6B45 - chains L and M of the 10 polymer chains in the assembly; structure by electron microscopy, 3.50 A resolution.

== Chain L ==
Name: CRISPR-associated endonuclease Cas6/Csy4
From: Pseudomonas aeruginosa (strain UCBPP-PA14)
Notes: EC 3.1.-.-
UniProt: Q02MM2 (CAS6_PSEAB); residue numbers follow UniProt; this construct covers 1-187
Amino-acid sequence (189 residues; row label = number of the first residue in the row; numbers below 1 keep their minus sign (Met-1 is residue -1)):
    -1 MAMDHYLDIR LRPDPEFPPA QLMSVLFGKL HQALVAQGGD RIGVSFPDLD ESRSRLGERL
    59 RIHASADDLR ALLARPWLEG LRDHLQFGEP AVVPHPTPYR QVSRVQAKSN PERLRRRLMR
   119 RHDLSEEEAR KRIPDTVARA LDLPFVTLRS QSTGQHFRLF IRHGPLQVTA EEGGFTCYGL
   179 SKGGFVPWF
Sequence notes: initiating methionine (-1); expression tag (0)
Swiss-Prot annotation at these positions:
  - active site: His29 (Proton acceptor)
  - site: Ser148 (Substrate binding)
  - mutagenesis: His29 (H29A: No pre-crRNA cleavage, still binds crRNA. Does not support formation of the Csy ribonucleoprotein complex; H29D: Cleaves pre-crRNA 910-fold slower; H29K: Cleaves pre-crRNA 130-fold slower), Glu49 (E49A: No biofilm formation upon phage infection, no crRNA formed; E49K: Restores biofilm formation upon phage infection, crRNA forms), Arg102 (R102A: Loss of pre-crRNA cleavage, still binds crRNA), Gln104 (Q104A: No loss of pre-crRNA cleavage, still binds crRNA), Ser148 (S148A: Cleaves pre-crRNA 8300-fold slower; S148C: No pre-crRNA cleavage, still binds crRNA), Ser150 (S150A: Cleaves pre-crRNA 350-fold slower), Thr151 (T151A: Cleaves pre-crRNA 380-fold slower), Phe155 (F155A: Very little pre-crRNA cleavage, still binds crRNA), Tyr176 (Y176A: Cleaves pre-crRNA 130-fold slower; Y176F: Cleaves pre-crRNA 13-fold slower)

== Chain M ==
Molecule: Pseudomonas aeruginosa strain SMC4485 CRISPR repeat sequence
From: Pseudomonas aeruginosa
Sequence (60 nucleotides; each row starts with the number of its first residue):
     1 CUAAGAAAUU CACGGCGGGC UUGAUGUCCG CGUCUACCUG GUUCACUGCC GUGUAGGCAG

== How chain L and chain M interact ==
Contacting residue pairs (29):
  Pro13(L) - C38(M)  hydrogen bond to the base
  Glu14(L) - C38(M)  base contact
  Glu14(L) - G40(M)  base contact
  Phe15(L) - G40(M)  hydrogen bond to the base
  Pro16(L) - G40(M)  hydrogen bond to the base
  Gln19(L) - G40(M)  base contact
  Leu20(L) - G40(M)  base contact
  Gln104(L) - A55(M)  phosphate contact
  Ala105(L) - A55(M)  phosphate contact
  Lys106(L) - U54(M)  sugar contact
  Glu110(L) - G48(M)  sugar contact
  Glu110(L) - C49(M)  phosphate contact
  Arg111(L) - C49(M)  sugar contact
  Arg114(L) - C49(M)  phosphate contact
  Arg115(L) - C49(M)  sugar contact
  Arg115(L) - C50(M)  phosphate contact
  Arg130(L) - G53(M)  sugar contact
  Val135(L) - U54(M)  hydrogen bond to the base
  Ala138(L) - A45(M)  base contact
  Ala138(L) - C46(M)  phosphate contact
  Leu139(L) - A45(M)  hydrogen bond to the sugar
  Ser148(L) - G60(M)  sugar contact
  Ser150(L) - U47(M)  hydrogen bond to the sugar
  Gln153(L) - U42(M)  phosphate contact
  His154(L) - U42(M)  sugar contact
  Phe155(L) - C46(M)  base contact
  Arg156(L) - A45(M)  sugar contact
  Arg156(L) - C46(M)  hydrogen bond to the base
  Arg156(L) - G60(M)  base contact
Other interface residues (no listed pair), chain L (26 interface residues in all): Ala136, Asp140, Thr151
Other interface residues (no listed pair), chain M (14 interface residues in all): U43

== Overview ==
26 residues of chain L and 14 residues of chain M are in contact; the contacts include 7 hydrogen bonds. Polar
contacts include Pro13(L)-C38(M), Phe15(L)-G40(M) and Pro16(L)-G40(M). UniProt lists active-site residue
His29(L) and 9 mutagenesis sites on chain L.
Chain L is CRISPR-associated endonuclease Cas6/Csy4 (Pseudomonas aeruginosa (strain UCBPP-PA14)) and chain M
is Pseudomonas aeruginosa strain SMC4485 CRISPR repeat sequence (Pseudomonas aeruginosa); the structure,
Cryo-EM structure of Type I-F CRISPR crRNA-guided Csy surveillance complex, was determined by electron
microscopy, deposited together with 6B44, 6B46, 6B47 and 6B48.
